8Q01 - chains S and b of the 7 polymer chains in the assembly; structure by electron microscopy, 3.58 A resolution.

# Chain S
Molecule: Capsid protein
Source organism: Staphylococcus phage 812
Reference sequence: A1YTN7 (A1YTN7_9CAUD); numbering as in UniProt (aligned over 1-292)
Amino-acid sequence (292 residues; numbered 1 to 292; the number before each row is that of its first residue):
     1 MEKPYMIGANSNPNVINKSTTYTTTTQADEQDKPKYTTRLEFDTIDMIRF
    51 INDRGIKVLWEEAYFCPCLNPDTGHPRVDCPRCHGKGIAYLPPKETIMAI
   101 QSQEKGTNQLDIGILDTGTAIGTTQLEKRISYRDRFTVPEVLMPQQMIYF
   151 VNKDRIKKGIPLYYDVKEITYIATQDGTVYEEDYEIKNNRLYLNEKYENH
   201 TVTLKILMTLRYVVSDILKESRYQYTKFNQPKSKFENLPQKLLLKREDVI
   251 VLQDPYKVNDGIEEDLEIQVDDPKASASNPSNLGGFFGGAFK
Disordered / not traced: 1, 8-35, 257-292

# Chain b
Molecule: Adaptor protein
Source organism: Staphylococcus phage 812
Reference sequence: A1YTN6 (A1YTN6_9CAUD); numbering as in UniProt (aligned over 1-302)
Amino-acid sequence (302 residues; numbered 1 to 302; the number before each row is that of its first residue):
     1 MVNSMFGGDLDPYEKSLNYEYPYHPSGNPKHIDVSEIDNLTLADYGWSPD
    51 AVKAYMFGIVVQNPDTGQPMGDEFYNHILERAVGKAERALDISILPDTQH
   101 EMRDYHETEFNSYMFVHAYRKPILQVENLQLQFNGRPIYKYPANWWKVEH
   151 LAGHVQLFPTALMQTGQSMSYDAVFNGYPQLAGVYPPSGATFAPQMIRLE
   201 YVSGMLPRKKAGRNKPWEMPPELEQLVIKYALKEIYQVWGNLIIGAGIAN
   251 KTLEVDGITETIGTTQSAMYGGASAQILQINEDIKELLDGLRAYFGYNMI
   301 GL
Disordered / not traced: 1-16, 162-188

# Chain S / chain b interface
Residue-residue contacts (12):
  D46(S) with K251(b), salt bridge
  R49(S) with E260(b), salt bridge
  F50(S) with L253(b), hydrophobic; V255(b), hydrophobic; I258(b), hydrophobic; E260(b)
  R54(S) with I258(b); E260(b), salt bridge
  Q101(S) with D256(b), hydrogen bond (side chain-backbone)
  T123(S) with D256(b), hydrogen bond
  R222(S) with D256(b), salt bridge
  K241(S) with D256(b)
Also at the interface, not in a pair above, chain S (10 interface residues in all): M47, A99

# Summary
Chain S and chain b form an interface of 10 and 6 residues respectively, with 2 hydrogen bonds and 4 salt
bridges. Among the polar pairs are D46(S)-K251(b), R49(S)-E260(b) and R54(S)-E260(b).
Chain S is Capsid protein and chain b is Adaptor protein, both from Staphylococcus phage 812; the structure,
Neck of phage 812 after tail contraction (C6), was determined by electron microscopy together with 8Q1I, 8Q7D,
8QEK, 8QEM, 8QJE, 8QKH, 8R5G and 8R69 from the same study.
